Entry 4TZG (X-ray diffraction, 2.10 A resolution); this record covers chain A.

# Chain A
Protein: Fluorescent Protein
From: synthetic construct
Chain sequence (245 residues; numbered -3 to 243; 2 numbers in that range are skipped by the numbering (no residue carries them; nothing is unmodelled there); the number before each row is that of its first residue; numbers below 1 keep their minus sign (Met-3 is residue -3)):
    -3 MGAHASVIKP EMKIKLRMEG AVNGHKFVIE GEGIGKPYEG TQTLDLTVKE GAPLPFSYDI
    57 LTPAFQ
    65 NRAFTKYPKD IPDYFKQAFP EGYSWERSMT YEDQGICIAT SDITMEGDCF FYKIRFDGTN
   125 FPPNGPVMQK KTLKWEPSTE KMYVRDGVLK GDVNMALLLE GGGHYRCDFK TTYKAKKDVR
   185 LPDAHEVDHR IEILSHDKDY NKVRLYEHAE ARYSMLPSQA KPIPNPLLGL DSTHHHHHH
Disordered / not traced: -3 to 2, 224-243
Modified positions: Gln62 ([2-(3-carbamoyl-1-imino-propyl)-4-(4-hydroxy-benzylidene)-5-oxo-4,5-dihydro-imidazol-1-yl]-acetic acid; CRQ)
Glycans and other covalent adducts: covalent link Gln62-Asn65
What the authors report for this chain:
  - contacts within the chain: Phe61-Gln62 (covalent link), Arg66-His193, Glu144-His193 (hydrogen bond), His193-Glu211 (hydrogen bond)

# Summary
From the paper: contacts within the chain involving Phe61, Gln62 and Arg66 among others.
Chain A is Fluorescent Protein (synthetic construct); the structure, Crystal structure of eCGP123, an
extremely thermostable green fluorescent protein, was determined by X-ray diffraction together with 4TZA from
the same study.
